PDB entry 8JYY | X-ray diffraction, 2.65 A resolution | chains I and J of the 10 polymer chains in the assembly

Chain I (and J):
Protein: Rcd-1-2
Organism: Neurospora crassa
Notes: chain J of this document is another copy of the same molecule, construct and numbering; everything in this record applies to it too
Sequence (216 residues; row label = number of the first residue in the row; numbers below 1 keep their minus sign (Ser-3 is residue -3)):
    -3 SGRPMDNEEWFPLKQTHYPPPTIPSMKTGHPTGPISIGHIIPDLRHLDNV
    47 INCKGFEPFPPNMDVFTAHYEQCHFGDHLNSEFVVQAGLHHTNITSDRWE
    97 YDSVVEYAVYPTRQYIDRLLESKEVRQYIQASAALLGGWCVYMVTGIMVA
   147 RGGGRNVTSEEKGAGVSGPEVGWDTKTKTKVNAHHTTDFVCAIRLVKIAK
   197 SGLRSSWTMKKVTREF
Disordered / not traced: -3 to 1, 72-73, 83-97, 149-182, 211-212 (chain J: -3 to 0, 89-98, 149-182, 211-212)

How chain I and chain J interact:
Residue-residue contacts (13):
  Asp2(I) with Met1(J)
  Glu4(I) with Met1(J)
  Phe62(I) with Gln82(J)
  Thr63(I) with Glu78(J); Gln82(J), hydrogen bond (backbone-side chain)
  Ala64(I) with Glu78(J)
  His65(I) with Glu78(J), salt bridge
  Phe71(I) with Gln68(J)
  Glu78(I) with Thr63(J); Ala64(J); His65(J), salt bridge
  Gln82(I) with Phe62(J); Thr63(J), hydrogen bond (side chain-backbone)
Interface residues without a listed pair, chain J (9 interface residues in all): Glu67

Summary:
The chain I/chain J interface involves 9 residues from each chain; the contacts include 2 hydrogen bonds and 2
salt bridges. Among the polar pairs are His65(I)-Glu78(J) and Thr63(I)-Gln82(J).
Chain I and chain J are both Rcd-1-2 (Neurospora crassa); the structure, Crystal structure of the
gasdermin-like protein RCD-1-2 from Neurospora crassa, was determined by X-ray diffraction, deposited together
with 8JYX, 8JYV and 8JYZ.
